Entry 1F1H (X-ray diffraction, 2.67 A resolution); this record covers chains B and I of the 12 polymer chains in the assembly.

# Chain B (and I)
Protein: Protein (glutamine synthetase)
Source organism: Salmonella typhimurium
Notes: EC 6.3.1.2; chain I of this document is another copy of the same molecule, construct and numbering; everything in this record applies to it too
UniProt: P0A1P6 (GLNA_SALTY); residue numbers follow UniProt; this construct covers 1-468
Amino-acid sequence (468 residues; row label = number of the first residue in the row):
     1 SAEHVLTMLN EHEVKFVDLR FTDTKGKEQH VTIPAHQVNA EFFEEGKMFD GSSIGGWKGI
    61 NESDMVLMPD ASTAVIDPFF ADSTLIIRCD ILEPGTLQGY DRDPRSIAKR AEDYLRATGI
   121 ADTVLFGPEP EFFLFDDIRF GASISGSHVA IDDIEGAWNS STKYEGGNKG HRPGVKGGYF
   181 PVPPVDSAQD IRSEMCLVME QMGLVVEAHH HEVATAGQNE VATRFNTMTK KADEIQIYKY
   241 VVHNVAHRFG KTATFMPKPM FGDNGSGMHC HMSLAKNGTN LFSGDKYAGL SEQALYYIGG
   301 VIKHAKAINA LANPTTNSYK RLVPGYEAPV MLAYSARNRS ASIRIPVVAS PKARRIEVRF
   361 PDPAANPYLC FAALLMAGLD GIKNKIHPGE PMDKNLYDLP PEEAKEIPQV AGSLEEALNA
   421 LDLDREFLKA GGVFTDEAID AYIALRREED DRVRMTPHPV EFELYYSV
Ion coordination: thallium (I) ion site 1: Asp-50, Ser-53 (shared with 2 residues of chain A); Mn2+ site 1: Glu-129, His-269, Glu-357; Mn2+ site 2: Glu-131, Glu-212, Glu-220; thallium (I) ion site 2: Glu-131, Asn-264, Gly-265; thallium (I) ion site 3: Tyr-179, Glu-212 (shared with 2 residues of chain C)
Residues lining bound ligands: ADP (adenosine-5'-diphosphate): Leu-125, Phe-126, Gly-127, Pro-128, Glu-129, Glu-207, His-210, Glu-220, Ala-222, Thr-223, Arg-224, Phe-225, His-271, Met-272, Ser-273, Lys-352, Ala-353, Arg-354, Arg-355

# How chain B and chain I interact
Pairs across the interface - 9 pairs, chain B then chain I:
  Lys-169(B) / Tyr-466(I)
  Gly-170(B) / Tyr-466(I)
  His-171(B) / Tyr-466(I)
  His-171(B) / Ser-467(I)  hydrogen bond
  Tyr-466(B) / Lys-169(I)
  Tyr-466(B) / Gly-170(I)
  Tyr-466(B) / His-171(I)
  Ser-467(B) / Gly-170(I)
  Ser-467(B) / His-171(I)  hydrogen bond
Other interface residues (no listed pair), chain B (7 interface residues in all): Arg-172, Val-185
Other interface residues (no listed pair), chain I (7 interface residues in all): Arg-172, Val-185

# Overview
The chain B/chain I interface involves 7 residues from each chain, with 2 hydrogen bonds. The hydrogen-bonded
pair is His-171(B)/Ser-467(I). Bound to chain B: ADP. Asp-50(B) and Ser-53(B) coordinate thallium (I) ion site
1. Glu-129(B), His-269(B) and Glu-357(B) form the Mn2+ site 1.
Both chains are Protein (glutamine synthetase) (Salmonella typhimurium). Entry 1F1H (Crystal structure of
glutamine synthetase from salmonella typhimurium with thallium ions) was determined by X-ray diffraction
together with 1FPY and 1F52 from the same study.
